Entry 6LI2 (X-ray diffraction, 2.80 A resolution); this record covers chain A.

[Chain A]
Name: Chimera of G-protein coupled receptor 52 and Rubredoxin
Organism: Homo sapiens
Reference sequence: chimeric construct of Q9Y2T5, P00268: residues 17-235 from Q9Y2T5 (GPR52_HUMAN) positions 17-235 (same numbers); residues 1002-1054 from P00268 positions 2-54 (UniProt number = residue number - 1000); residues 265-340 from Q9Y2T5 (GPR52_HUMAN) positions 265-340 (same numbers)
Chain sequence (372 residues; numbered 16 to 620; 233 numbers in that range are skipped by the numbering (no residue carries them; nothing is unmodelled there); the number before each row is that of its first residue):
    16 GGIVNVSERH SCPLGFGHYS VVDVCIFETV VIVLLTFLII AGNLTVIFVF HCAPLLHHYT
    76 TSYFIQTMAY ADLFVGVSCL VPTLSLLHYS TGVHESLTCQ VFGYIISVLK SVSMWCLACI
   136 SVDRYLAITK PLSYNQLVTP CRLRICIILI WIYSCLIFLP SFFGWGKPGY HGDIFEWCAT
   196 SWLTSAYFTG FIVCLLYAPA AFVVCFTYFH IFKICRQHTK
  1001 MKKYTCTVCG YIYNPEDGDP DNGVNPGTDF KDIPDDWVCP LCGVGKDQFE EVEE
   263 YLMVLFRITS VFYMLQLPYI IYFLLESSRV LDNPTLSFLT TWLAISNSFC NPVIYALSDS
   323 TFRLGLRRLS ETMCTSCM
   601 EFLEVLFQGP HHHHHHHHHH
Disordered / not traced: 16-22, 68-70, 606-620
Differences from the reference sequence: expression tag (16, 601-620); conflict Trp-130 (Ala in Q9Y2T5); linker (263-264, 1001); engineered mutation Gln-278 (Trp in Q9Y2T5), Pro-314 (Cys in Q9Y2T5), Ala-318 (Ser in Q9Y2T5), Asp-321 (Asn in Q9Y2T5), Thr-323 (Val in Q9Y2T5)
Disulfide bonds: Cys-27/Cys-40, Cys-114/Cys-193
Metal / ion sites: Zn2+: Cys-1006, Cys-1009, Cys-1039, Cys-1042
UniProt features mapped onto this chain:
  - binding site (Fe cation): Cys-1006, Cys-1009, Cys-1039, Cys-1042

[Overview]
Cys-1006, Cys-1009, Cys-1039 and Cys-1042 form the Zn2+ site. UniProt lists 4 Fe cation-binding residues.
Chain A is Chimera of G-protein coupled receptor 52 and Rubredoxin (Homo sapiens); the structure, Crystal
structure of GPR52 ligand free form with rubredoxin fusion, was determined by X-ray diffraction (same
publication as 6LI0, 6LI1 and 6LI3).
